Entry 1TZN (X-ray diffraction, 4.30 A resolution (low resolution: residue-level contacts below are approximate; hydrogen-bond / salt-bridge calls are withheld)); this record covers chains A and a of the 14 polymer chains in the assembly.

== Chain A ==
Protein: Protective antigen
Organism: Bacillus anthracis str
Notes: fragment: 63-kDa domain
UniProtKB: P13423 (PAG_BACAN); residues 174-735 here correspond to UniProt positions 203-764 (UniProt number = residue number + 29)
Chain sequence (562 residues; each row starts with the number of its first residue):
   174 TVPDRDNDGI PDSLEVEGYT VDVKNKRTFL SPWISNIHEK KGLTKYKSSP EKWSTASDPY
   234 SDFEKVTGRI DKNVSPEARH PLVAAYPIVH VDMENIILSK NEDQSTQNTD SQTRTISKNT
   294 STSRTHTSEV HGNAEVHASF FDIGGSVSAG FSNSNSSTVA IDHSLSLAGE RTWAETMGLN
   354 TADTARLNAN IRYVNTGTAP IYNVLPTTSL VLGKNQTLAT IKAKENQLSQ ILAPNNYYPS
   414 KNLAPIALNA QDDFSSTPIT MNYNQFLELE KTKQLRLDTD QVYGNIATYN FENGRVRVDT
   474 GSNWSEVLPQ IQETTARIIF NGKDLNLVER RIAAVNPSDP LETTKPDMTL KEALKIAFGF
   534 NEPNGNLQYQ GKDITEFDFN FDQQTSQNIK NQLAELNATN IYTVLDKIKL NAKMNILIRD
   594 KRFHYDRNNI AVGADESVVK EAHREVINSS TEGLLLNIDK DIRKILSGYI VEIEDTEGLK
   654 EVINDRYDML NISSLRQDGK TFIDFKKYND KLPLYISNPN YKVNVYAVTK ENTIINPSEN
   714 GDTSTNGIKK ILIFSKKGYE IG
Not modelled in the structure: 276-282, 425-427
Ion coordination: Ca2+ site 1: Asp-177, Asp-179, Asp-181, Ile-183, Glu-188; Ca2+ site 2: Asp-179, Asp-181, Glu-188, Ser-222, Lys-225, Asp-235; Mg2+: Asp-683 (shared with Ser-1054(a), Thr-1118(a) of chain a)
Swiss-Prot annotation at these positions:
  - region: Phe-202 to Ile-210 (Alpha-clamp)
  - binding site (Ca(2+)): Asp-177, Asp-179, Asp-181, Ile-183, Glu-188, Ser-222, Lys-225, Asp-235
  - site: Arg-178 (Alpha-clamp), Leu-187 (Alpha-clamp), Phe-236 (Alpha-clamp), Phe-314, Asp-315 (Cleavage), Phe-427 (Phi-clamp), Phe-464 (Alpha-clamp), Asp-683 (Essential for binding to cell receptor)
From the paper describing this entry:
  - Mg2+ coordination: Asp-683

== Chain a ==
Protein: Anthrax toxin receptor 2
Organism: Homo sapiens
Notes: fragment: VWA domain
UniProtKB: P58335 (ANTR2_HUMAN); residues 1038-1218 here correspond to UniProt positions 38-218 (UniProt number = residue number - 1000)
Chain sequence (181 residues; numbered 1038 to 1218; the number before each row is that of its first residue):
  1038 SCRRAFDLYF VLDKSGSVAN NWIEIYNFVQ QLAERFVSPE MRLSFIVFSS QATIILPLTG
  1098 DRGKISKGLE DLKRVSPVGE TYIHEGLKLA NEQIQKAGGL KTSSIIIALT DGKLDGLVPS
  1158 YAEKEAKISR SLGASVYCVG VLDFEQAQLE RIADSKEQVF PVKGGFQALK GIINSILAQS
  1218 C
Disulfide bonds: Cys-1039/Cys-1218
Ion coordination: Mg2+: Ser-1054, Thr-1118 (shared with Asp-683(A) of chain A)
Swiss-Prot annotation at these positions:
  - binding site (a divalent metal cation): Ser-1052, Ser-1054, Thr-1118
  - modified residue: Thr-1147 (Phosphothreonine)

== Interface between chain A and chain a ==
Pairs across the interface (37):
  Leu-338(A) / Tyr-1119(a)
  Ala-341(A) / Tyr-1119(a)
  Ala-341(A) / Asp-1152(a)
  Ala-341(A) / Gly-1153(a)
  Ala-341(A) / Leu-1154(a)
  Ala-341(A) / Val-1155(a)
  Gly-342(A) / Tyr-1119(a)
  Gly-342(A) / Val-1155(a)
  Glu-343(A) / Leu-1154(a)
  Arg-344(A) / Glu-1122(a)
  Glu-348(A) / Tyr-1158(a)
  Leu-652(A) / Arg-1111(a)
  Glu-654(A) / Ser-1113(a)
  Ile-656(A) / Ser-1087(a)
  Ile-656(A) / Val-1115(a)
  Asp-658(A) / Gln-1088(a)
  Arg-659(A) / Ser-1087(a)
  Arg-659(A) / Gln-1088(a)
  Arg-659(A) / Tyr-1119(a)
  Met-662(A) / Glu-1117(a)
  Tyr-681(A) / Glu-1117(a)
  Asn-682(A) / Gly-1053(a)
  Asn-682(A) / Val-1115(a)
  Asn-682(A) / Gly-1116(a)
  Asn-682(A) / Glu-1117(a)
  Asp-683(A) / Ser-1052(a)
  Asp-683(A) / Gly-1053(a)
  Asp-683(A) / Ser-1054(a)
  Asp-683(A) / Gly-1116(a)
  Asp-683(A) / Glu-1117(a)
  Asp-683(A) / Thr-1118(a)
  Leu-685(A) / Ser-1054(a)
  Tyr-688(A) / Ala-1056(a)
  Tyr-688(A) / Ser-1113(a)
  Tyr-688(A) / Pro-1114(a)
  Thr-716(A) / Gln-1088(a)
  Ser-717(A) / Gln-1088(a)
Also at the interface, not in a pair above, chain A (23 interface residues in all): Leu-340, Thr-349, Asn-657, Lys-680
Also at the interface, not in a pair above, chain a (22 interface residues in all): His-1121, Lys-1125
From the paper, about this interface:
  - interface residues, chain A: Leu-340(A), Glu-343(A), Glu-654(A), Ile-656(A), Tyr-681(A), Asn-682(A), Asp-683(A), Gly-714(A)
  - interface residues, chain a: Ser-1052(a), Ser-1087(a), Gln-1088(a), Arg-1111(a), Ser-1113(a), Val-1115(a), Glu-1117(a), Tyr-1119(a), His-1121(a), Glu-1122(a), Asp-1152(a), Leu-1154(a), Tyr-1158(a)

== In short ==
Chain A and chain a form an interface of 23 and 22 residues respectively. Asp-177(A), Asp-179(A), Asp-181(A),
Ile-183(A) and Glu-188(A) form the Ca2+ site 1. UniProt lists 8 Ca2+-binding residues on chain A; 3 divalent
metal cation-binding residues on chain a. The paper reports interface residues Leu-340(A), Glu-343(A) and
Ser-1052(a) among others; Mg2+ coordination by Asp-683(A).
Chain A is Protective antigen (Bacillus anthracis str) and chain a is Anthrax toxin receptor 2 (Homo sapiens);
the structure, Crystal Structure of the Anthrax Toxin Protective Antigen Heptameric Prepore bound to the VWA
domain of ..., was determined by X-ray diffraction together with 1TZO from the same study.
